PDB entry 5TC1 | electron microscopy, 3.60 A resolution | chains A and C of the 10 polymer chains in the assembly

Chain A (and C):
Name: Capsid protein
Organism: Enterobacteria phage MS2
Notes: chain C of this document is another copy of the same molecule, construct and numbering; everything in this record applies to it too
UniProt: P03612 (CAPSD_BPMS2); residues 0-129 here correspond to UniProt positions 1-130 (UniProt number = residue number + 1)
Amino-acid sequence (130 residues; each row starts with the number of its first residue; numbering starts at 0):
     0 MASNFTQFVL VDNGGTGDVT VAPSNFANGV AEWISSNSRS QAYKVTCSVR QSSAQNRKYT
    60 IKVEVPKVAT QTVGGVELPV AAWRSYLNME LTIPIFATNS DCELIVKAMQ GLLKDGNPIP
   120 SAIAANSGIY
Unresolved in the structure: 0
Reported in the primary citation:
  - binding site for phage MS2 genome: N27, T45, S47, R49, S51, S52, N55, K57, T59, K61, Y129

How chain A and chain C interact:
Contacting residue pairs (15):
  F4(A) - A1(C)  hydrogen bond (backbone-backbone)
  T5(A) - A1(C)
  F25(A) - F25(C)
  A26(A) - F25(C)  hydrophobic
  A26(A) - G28(C)
  S35(A) - N98(C)  hydrogen bond
  N36(A) - N98(C)
  S37(A) - I94(C)
  S37(A) - A96(C)
  S37(A) - T97(C)
  R38(A) - R56(C)
  R38(A) - I94(C)  hydrogen bond (backbone-backbone)
  S39(A) - I94(C)  hydrogen bond (backbone-backbone)
  L77(A) - F95(C)  hydrophobic
  P78(A) - F95(C)
Also at the interface, not in a pair above, chain A (14 interface residues in all): S2, N27, V79
Also at the interface, not in a pair above, chain C (10 interface residues in all): N27

In short:
14 residues of chain A and 10 residues of chain C are in contact; the contacts include 4 hydrogen bonds. Polar
pairs include S35(A)-N98(C), F4(A)-A1(C) and R38(A)-I94(C). From the paper: a binding site for phage MS2
genome at N27(A), T45(A) and S47(A) among others.
Chain A and chain C are both Capsid protein (Enterobacteria phage MS2); the structure, In situ structures of
the genome and genome-delivery apparatus in ssRNA bacteriophage MS2, was determined by electron microscopy.
